Entry 7NJU (electron microscopy, 3.74 A resolution); this record covers chains L and T of the 12 polymer chains in the assembly.

# Chain L (and T)
Molecule: ATP synthase subunit c
From: Mycolicibacterium smegmatis (strain ATCC 700084 / mc(2)155)
Notes: chain T of this document is another copy of the same molecule, construct and numbering; everything in this record applies to it too
UniProtKB: A0R205 (A0R205_MYCS2); residues 1-86 here = UniProt positions 1-86
Chain sequence (86 residues; numbered 1 to 86; the number before each row is that of its first residue):
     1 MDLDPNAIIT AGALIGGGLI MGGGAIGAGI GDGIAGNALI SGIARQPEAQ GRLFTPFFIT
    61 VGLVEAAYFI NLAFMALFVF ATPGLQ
Disordered / not traced: 1-2 (chain T: 1)
From the paper describing this entry:
  - catalytic residues: E65 (proposed by the authors, not directly observed)

# Interface between chain L and chain T
Residue-residue contacts - 69 pairs, chain L then chain T:
  L3(L) with L3(T), hydrophobic
  D4(L) with P5(T); Q86(T)
  N6(L) with Q86(T)
  A7(L) with P5(T), hydrophobic; I8(T); Q86(T)
  T10(L) with I9(T); P83(T)
  A11(L) with I8(T), hydrophobic
  L14(L) with I9(T); G12(T); A13(T); G16(T); F78(T); T82(T)
  I15(L) with I15(T), hydrophobic
  G18(L) with G16(T); L19(T); I20(T)
  L19(L) with L19(T), hydrophobic
  M21(L) with I20(T), hydrophobic; N71(T)
  G22(L) with G23(T)
  A25(L) with G24(T); G27(T); N71(T)
  I26(L) with G23(T); I26(T), hydrophobic; G27(T)
  G29(L) with G27(T); G31(T); V64(T)
  I30(L) with I30(T), hydrophobic
  D32(L) with T60(T); L63(T); V64(T)
  G33(L) with G31(T); I34(T)
  G36(L) with T60(T)
  N37(L) with I34(T); A38(T)
  L39(L) with P56(T), hydrophobic
  I40(L) with A35(T); A38(T); L39(T); L53(T); F57(T), hydrophobic
  I43(L) with L53(T), hydrophobic; P56(T), hydrophobic
  A44(L) with G42(T); Q46(T), hydrogen bond (backbone-side chain); L53(T), hydrophobic
  R45(L) with Q46(T)
  P47(L) with Q46(T); R52(T)
  E48(L) with R52(T), salt bridge
  Q50(L) with R52(T)
  V61(L) with L63(T), hydrophobic
  E65(L) with L63(T)
  Y68(L) with I70(T); N71(T), hydrogen bond
  L72(L) with F74(T), hydrophobic
  M75(L) with F74(T), hydrophobic; F78(T), hydrophobic
  V79(L) with F78(T), hydrophobic; P83(T)
  F80(L) with L77(T), hydrophobic; P83(T), hydrophobic
Other interface residues (no listed pair), chain L (38 interface residues in all): I8, I34, F57
Other interface residues (no listed pair), chain T (41 interface residues in all): A49, I59, A67, G84

# Summary
Chain L and chain T form an interface of 38 and 41 residues respectively; the contacts include 2 hydrogen
bonds and 1 salt bridge. Polar pairs include E48(L)-R52(T), A44(L)-Q46(T) and Y68(L)-N71(T). The paper reports
the catalytic residue E65(L).
Both chains are ATP synthase subunit c (Mycolicibacterium smegmatis (strain ATCC 700084 / mc(2)155)). Entry
7NJU (Mycobacterium smegmatis ATP synthase Fo combined class 1) was determined by electron microscopy (same
publication as 7NJK, 7NJL, 7NJM, 7NJN, 7NJO, 7NJP and 20 further entries).
